8IPW - chain A; structure by X-ray diffraction, 2.35 A resolution.

# Chain A
Molecule: MavL
Organism: Legionella pneumophila
UniProt: A0A2S6F2R2 (A0A2S6F2R2_LEGPN); numbering as in UniProt (aligned over 42-404)
Sequence (363 residues; row label = number of the first residue in the row):
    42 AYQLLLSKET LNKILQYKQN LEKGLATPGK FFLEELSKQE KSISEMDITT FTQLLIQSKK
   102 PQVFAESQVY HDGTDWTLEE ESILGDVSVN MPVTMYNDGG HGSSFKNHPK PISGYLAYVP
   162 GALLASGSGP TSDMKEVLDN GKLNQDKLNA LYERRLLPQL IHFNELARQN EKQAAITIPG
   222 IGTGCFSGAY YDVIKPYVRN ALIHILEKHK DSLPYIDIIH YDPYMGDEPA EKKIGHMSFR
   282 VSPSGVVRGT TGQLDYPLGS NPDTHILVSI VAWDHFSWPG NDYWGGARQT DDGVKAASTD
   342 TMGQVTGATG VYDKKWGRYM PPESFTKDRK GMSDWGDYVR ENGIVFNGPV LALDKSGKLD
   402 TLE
Disordered / not traced: 370-372
Small-molecule neighbours: Adenosine-5-Diphosphoribose (AR6; [(2R,3S,4R,5R)-5-(6-aminopurin-9-yl)-3,4-dihydroxy-oxolan-2-yl]methyl[hydroxy-[[(2R,3S,4R,5S)-3,4,5-trihydroxyoxolan-2-yl]methoxy]phosphoryl] hydrogen phosphate): Phe105, Glu107, His142, Gly221, Ile222, Gly223, Thr224, Gly225, Cys226, Phe227, Lys236, Pro264, Tyr265, Ala313, Trp314, Asp315, Asn322, Thr331, Asp332, Asp333
From the paper describing this entry:
  - binding site for Adenosine-5-Diphosphoribose: Asp315, Asp323, Asp333
  - mutagenesis - D315A: decreased catalytic activity on ADPR-Ub
  - mutagenesis - D323A: abolished catalytic activity on ADPR-Ub
  - mutagenesis - D315A, D323A: increased binding to ADPR-Ub
  - mutagenesis - D315A, D323A: increased binding to Adenosine-5-Diphosphoribose

# Overview
Ligands of chain A: Adenosine-5-Diphosphoribose. The paper reports a binding site for
Adenosine-5-Diphosphoribose at Asp315, Asp323 and Asp333; D315A and D323A increase binding to ADPR-Ub.
Chain A is MavL (Legionella pneumophila); the structure, The sturecture of Legionella effector protein MavL
with ADPR, was determined by X-ray diffraction.
